Entry 4DV1 (X-ray diffraction, 3.85 A resolution); this record covers chains A and K of the 21 polymer chains in the assembly.

Chain A:
Molecule: 16S rRNA
Source organism: Thermus thermophilus
Sequence (1522 nucleotides; row label = number of the first residue in the row; note: 42 numbers in that range are skipped by the numbering (no residue carries them; nothing is unmodelled there); a row labelled like 190A-190L holds insertion residues (190A, then the next letters in order); numbering starts at 0):
     0 UUUGUUGGAGAGUUUGAUCCGGGCUCAGGGUGAACGCUGGCGGCGUGCCU
    50 AAGACAUGCAAGUCGUGCGGG
    73 CCGCGGGGUUUU
    88 ACUCCG
    95 UGGUC
   101 AGCGGCGGACGGGUGAGUAACGCGUGGGU
  129A G
   130 ACCUACCCGGAAGAGGGGGACAACCCGGGGAAACUCGGGCUAAUCCCCCA
   180 UGUGGACCCGC
190A-190L CCCUUGGGGUGU
   191 GUCCAAAGGGCUUU
   216 GCCCGCUUCCGGAUGGGCCCGCGUCCCAUCAGCUAGUUGGUGGGGUAAUG
   266 GCCCACCAAGGCGACGACGGGUAGCCGGUCUGAGAGGAUGGCCGGCCACA
   316 GGGGCACUGAGACACGGGCCCCACUCCUACGGGAGGCAGCAGUUAGGAAU
   366 CUUCCGCAAUGGGCGCAAGCCUGACGGAGCGACGCCGCUUGGAGGAAGAA
   416 GCCCUUCGGGGUGUAAACUCCUGAA
   442 CCCGGGACGAAACCCCCGACGA
   474 GGGGACUGACGGUACCGGG
   494 GUAAUAGCGCCGGCCAACUCCGUGCCAGCAGCCGCGGUAAUACGGAGGGC
   544 GCGAGCGUUACCCGGAUUCACUGGGCGUAAAGGGCGUGUAGGCGGCCUGG
   594 GGCGUCCCAUGUGAAAGACCACGGCUCAACCGUGGGGGAGCGUGGGAUAC
   644 GCUCAGGCUAGACGGUGGGAGAGGGUGGUGGAAUUCCCGGAGUAGCGGUG
   694 AAAUGCGCAGAUACCGGGAGGAACGCCGAUGGCGAAGGCAGCCACCUGGU
   744 CCACCCGUGACGCUGAGGCGCGAAAGCGUGGGGAGCAAACCGGAUUAGAU
   794 ACCCGGGUAGUCCACGCCCUAAACGAUGCGCGCUAGGUCUCUGGGUCU
   848 CCUGGGGGCCGAAGCUAACGCGUUAAGCGCGCCGCCUGGGGAGUACGGCC
   898 GCAAGGCUGAAACUCAAAGGAAUUGACGGGGGCCCGCACAAGCGGUGGAG
   948 CAUGUGGUUUAAUUCGAAGXAACGCGAAGAACCUUACCAGGCCUUGACAU
   998 GCUAGG
 1003A G
  1004 AACCCGGGUGAAAGCCUGGGGUGCCCC
1030A-1030D GCGA
  1031 GGGGAGCCCUAGCACAGGUGCUGCAUGGCCGUCGUCAGCUCGUGCCGUGA
  1081 GGUGUUGGGUUAAGUCCCGCAACGAGCGCAACCCCCGCCGUUAGUUGCCA
  1131 GCGGUUCGGCCGGGCACUCUAACGGGACUGCCCGCGAAA
  1171 GCGGGAGGAAGGAGGGGACGACGUCUGGUCAGCAUGGCCCUUACGGCCUG
  1221 GGCGACACACGUGCUACAAUGCCCACUACAAAGCGAUGCCACCCGGCAAC
  1271 GGGGAGCUAAUCGCAAAAAGGUGGGCCCAGUUCGGAUUGGGGUCUGCAAC
  1321 CCGACCCCAUGAAGCCGGAAUCGCUAGUAAUCGCGGAUCAG
 1361A C
  1362 CAUGCCGCGGUGAAUACGUUCCCGGGCCUUGUACACACXGCCXGUXACGC
  1412 CAUGGGAGCGGGCUCUACCCGAAGUCGCCGGG
  1446 AGCCUACGGG
  1459 CAGGCGCCGAGGGUAGGGCCCGUGACUGGGGCGAAGUCGUAACAAGGUAG
  1509 CUGUACCGGAAGGUGCGGCUGGAUCCACUCCUUUCU
Not modelled in the structure: 0-4, 1534-1538
Modified residues: PSU (pseudouridine-5'-monophosphate) at position 516, 7MG (7N-methyl-8-hydroguanosine-5'-monophosphate) at position 527, M2G (N2-dimethylguanosine-5'-monophosphate) at position 966, 5MC (5-methylcytidine-5'-monophosphate) at position 967, 2MG (2N-methylguanosine-5'-monophosphate) at position 1207, 5MC (5-methylcytidine-5'-monophosphate) at position 1400, 4OC (4n,o2'-methylcytidine-5'-monophosphate) at position 1402, 5MC (5-methylcytidine-5'-monophosphate) at position 1404, 5MC (5-methylcytidine-5'-monophosphate) at position 1407, UR3 (3-methyluridine-5'-monophoshate) at position 1498, MA6 (6N-dimethyladenosine-5'-monophoshate) at position 1518, MA6 (6N-dimethyladenosine-5'-monophoshate) at position 1519, PSU (pseudouridine-5'-monophosphate) at position 1540, PSU (pseudouridine-5'-monophosphate) at position 1541
Differences from the reference sequence: engineered mutation G20 (U666 in M26923.1); conflict C1534 (A2157 in M26923.1), A1535 (C2158 in M26923.1)
Metal / ion sites: Mg2+ site 1 near U5 (its only coordinating residue here); Mg2+ site 2 near G6 (its only coordinating residue here); Mg2+ site 3 near G21 (its only coordinating residue here); Mg2+ site 4: C48, G115; Mg2+ site 5 near A53 (its only coordinating residue here); Mg2+ site 6: C58, A59, U387; Mg2+ site 7 near G105 (its only coordinating residue here); Mg2+ site 8 near G107 (its only coordinating residue here); Mg2+ site 9: A109, G331; Mg2+ site 10 near A109 (its only coordinating residue here); Mg2+ site 11 near G111 (its only coordinating residue here); Mg2+ site 12: G117, G289; 91 more Mg2+ sites not listed
Ligand contacts: streptomycin (SRY): U12, U14, C526, 7MG_527, C912, A913, A914, A915, C1490, G1491

Chain K:
Name: ribosomal protein S11
Source organism: Thermus thermophilus
UniProtKB: P80376 (RS11_THET8); residue numbers follow UniProt; this construct covers 1-129
Sequence (129 residues; numbered 1 to 129; the number before each row is that of its first residue):
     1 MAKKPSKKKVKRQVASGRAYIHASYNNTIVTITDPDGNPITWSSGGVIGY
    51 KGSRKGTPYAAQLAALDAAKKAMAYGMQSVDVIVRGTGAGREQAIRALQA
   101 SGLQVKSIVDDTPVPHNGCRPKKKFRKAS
Not modelled in the structure: 1-10, 127-129
Metal / ion sites: Mg2+ site 1: Asn26 (shared with G691(A), U692(A) of chain A); Mg2+ site 2 near Gln99 (its only coordinating residue here)

Interface between chain A and chain K:
Pairs across the interface - 71 pairs, chain A then chain K:
  G674(A) - His116(K)  base contact
  A675(A) - Val114(K)  hydrogen bond to the sugar
  A675(A) - Pro115(K)  base contact
  A675(A) - His116(K)  hydrogen bond to the base
  A675(A) - Gly118(K)  base contact
  A676(A) - Pro115(K)  sugar contact
  U677(A) - Cys119(K)  base contact
  G683(A) - Asn38(K)  hydrogen bond to the base
  G683(A) - Pro39(K)  base contact
  A684(A) - Arg12(K)  hydrogen bond to the phosphate
  A684(A) - Asn38(K)  sugar contact
  A684(A) - Pro39(K)  hydrogen bond to the sugar
  G685(A) - Pro39(K)  sugar contact
  G685(A) - Ile40(K)  phosphate contact
  G685(A) - Trp42(K)  sugar contact
  U686(A) - Trp42(K)  sugar contact
  A687(A) - Lys71(K)  salt bridge to the phosphate
  G688(A) - Trp42(K)  sugar contact
  G688(A) - Ser44(K)  hydrogen bond to the phosphate
  G688(A) - Gly46(K)  sugar contact
  G688(A) - Val47(K)  sugar contact
  C689(A) - Asn27(K)  hydrogen bond to the phosphate
  C689(A) - Ser44(K)  hydrogen bond to the phosphate
  C689(A) - Gly45(K)  hydrogen bond to the phosphate
  C689(A) - Gly46(K)  hydrogen bond to the phosphate
  C689(A) - Lys55(K)  salt bridge to the phosphate
  G690(A) - Ser24(K)  phosphate contact
  G690(A) - Asn27(K)  hydrogen bond to the phosphate
  G690(A) - Lys55(K)  hydrogen bond to the base
  G691(A) - Asn26(K)  hydrogen bond to the phosphate
  G691(A) - Lys55(K)  hydrogen bond to the base
  U692(A) - Asn26(K)  hydrogen bond to the phosphate
  U692(A) - Gly52(K)  base contact
  U692(A) - Ser53(K)  hydrogen bond to the base
  U692(A) - Lys124(K)  phosphate contact
  A694(A) - Ser53(K)  hydrogen bond to the phosphate
  A695(A) - Gly52(K)  phosphate contact
  A695(A) - Ser53(K)  hydrogen bond to the phosphate
  A704(A) - Trp42(K)  base contact
  A706(A) - His22(K)  phosphate contact
  A706(A) - Ile29(K)  sugar contact
  A706(A) - Thr31(K)  hydrogen bond to the sugar
  C707(A) - Tyr20(K)  phosphate contact
  C707(A) - Gly37(K)  hydrogen bond to the sugar
  C707(A) - Pro39(K)  base contact
  C707(A) - Arg85(K)  salt bridge to the phosphate
  C708(A) - Tyr20(K)  hydrogen bond to the phosphate
  C708(A) - Asp36(K)  hydrogen bond to the sugar
  C708(A) - Gly37(K)  sugar contact
  C708(A) - Arg85(K)  salt bridge to the phosphate
  A715(A) - Gly118(K)  base contact
  A716(A) - Asn117(K)  hydrogen bond to the sugar
  A716(A) - Gly118(K)  base contact
  C717(A) - His116(K)  sugar contact
  C717(A) - Asn117(K)  sugar contact
  G718(A) - His116(K)  stacking on the base
  G718(A) - Asn117(K)  hydrogen bond to the sugar
  A777(A) - Cys119(K)  base contact
  G778(A) - Cys119(K)  sugar contact
  G778(A) - Arg120(K)  hydrogen bond to the sugar
  C779(A) - Arg120(K)  sugar contact
  C779(A) - Pro121(K)  sugar contact
  C779(A) - Lys122(K)  phosphate contact
  C779(A) - Lys123(K)  phosphate contact
  A780(A) - Lys122(K)  salt bridge to the phosphate
  A780(A) - Lys123(K)  hydrogen bond to the phosphate
  C797(A) - Lys124(K)  salt bridge to the phosphate
  G798(A) - Lys122(K)  phosphate contact
  G1523(A) - Lys123(K)  salt bridge to the phosphate
  C1524(A) - Arg120(K)  salt bridge to the phosphate
  G1525(A) - Arg120(K)  salt bridge to the phosphate
Other interface residues (no listed pair), chain A (36 interface residues in all): U705, G714, U1522
Other interface residues (no listed pair), chain K (39 interface residues in all): Arg18, Thr33, Lys51, Pro113, Arg126

In short:
36 residues of chain A and 39 residues of chain K are in contact, with 26 hydrogen bonds, 9 salt bridges and 1
aromatic stacking contact. Among the polar pairs are A675(A)-His116(K), G683(A)-Asn38(K) and G690(A)-Lys55(K).
Ligands of chain A: streptomycin.
Chain A is 16S rRNA and chain K is ribosomal protein S11, both from Thermus thermophilus; the structure,
Crystal structure of the Thermus thermophilus 30S ribosomal subunit with a 16S rRNA mutation, U20G, bound ...,
was determined by X-ray diffraction.
